3NQ5 - chains A and B; structure by X-ray diffraction, 2.30 A resolution.

[Chain A (and B)]
Protein: Tyrosinase
Organism: Bacillus megaterium
Notes: EC 1.14.18.1; chain B of this document is another copy of the same molecule, construct and numbering; everything in this record applies to it too
Reference sequence: B2ZB02 (B2ZB02_BACME); numbering as in UniProt (aligned over 1-297)
Chain sequence (303 residues; numbered 1 to 303; the number before each row is that of its first residue):
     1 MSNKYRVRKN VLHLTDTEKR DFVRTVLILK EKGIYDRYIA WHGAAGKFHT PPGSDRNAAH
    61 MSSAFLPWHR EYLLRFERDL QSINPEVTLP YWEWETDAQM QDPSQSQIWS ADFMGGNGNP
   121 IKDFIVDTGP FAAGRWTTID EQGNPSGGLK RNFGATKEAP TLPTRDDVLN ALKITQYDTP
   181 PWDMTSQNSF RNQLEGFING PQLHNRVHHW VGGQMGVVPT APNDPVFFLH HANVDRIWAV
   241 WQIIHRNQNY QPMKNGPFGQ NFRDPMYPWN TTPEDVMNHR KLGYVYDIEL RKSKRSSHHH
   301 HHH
Unresolved in the structure: 1-3, 289-303 (chain B: 1-3, 247-249, 289-303)
Construct notes: engineered mutation H209 (Arg in B2ZB02); expression tag (298-303)
Ion coordination: Zn2+ site 1: H13, D287; Zn2+ site 2 near D16 (its only coordinating residue here); Cu ion site 1: H42, H60; Zn2+ site 3 near H49 (its only coordinating residue here); Zn2+ site 4 near D123 (its only coordinating residue here); Cu ion site 2: H204, H208, H231; Zn2+ site 5: H279, R280
What the authors report for this chain:
  - catalytic residues: H60, H208, V218 (proposed by the authors, not directly observed)

[Chain A / chain B interface]
Residue-residue contacts (42):
  K32(A) with F258(B)
  G33(A) with F258(B)
  D36(A) with F48(B)
  R37(A) with F48(B); P265(B); M266(B); Y267(B); W269(B), hydrogen bond (side chain-backbone); N270(B)
  A40(A) with F48(B), hydrophobic; Y267(B), hydrogen bond (backbone-side chain)
  W41(A) with Y267(B), hydrogen bond (backbone-side chain); P268(B), hydrogen bond (side chain-backbone)
  A44(A) with Y267(B)
  K47(A) with K47(B); E141(B), salt bridge; Q142(B); G143(B)
  F48(A) with D36(B); R37(B); A40(B), hydrophobic
  H49(A) with G143(B); N144(B), hydrogen bond
  P52(A) with I139(B), hydrophobic; P145(B)
  G53(A) with P145(B)
  R75(A) with N270(B)
  E141(A) with K47(B)
  G143(A) with K47(B); H49(B)
  N144(A) with H49(B)
  P145(A) with G53(B)
  F258(A) with K32(B); G33(B)
  M266(A) with R37(B)
  Y267(A) with R37(B); A40(B), hydrogen bond (side chain-backbone); W41(B), hydrogen bond (side chain-backbone)
  P268(A) with W41(B), hydrogen bond (backbone-side chain)
  W269(A) with R37(B), hydrogen bond (backbone-side chain)
  N270(A) with R37(B); R75(B), hydrogen bond
Also at the interface, not in a pair above, chain A (26 interface residues in all): I34, Q142, P265
Also at the interface, not in a pair above, chain B (27 interface residues in all): I34, A44, P52

[Summary]
Chain A and chain B form an interface of 26 and 27 residues respectively; the contacts include 10 hydrogen
bonds and 1 salt bridge. Among the polar pairs are K47(A)-E141(B), R37(A)-W269(B) and A40(A)-Y267(B). H13(A)
and D287(A) coordinate Zn2+ site 1. The paper reports catalytic residues H60(A), H208(A) and V218(A).
Both chains are Tyrosinase (Bacillus megaterium). Entry 3NQ5 (Crystal Structure of Tyrosinase from Bacillus
megaterium R209H mutant) was determined by X-ray diffraction (same publication as 3NM8, 3NPY, 3NQ0, 3NQ1 and
3NTM).
